6LA5 - chains A and C of the 5 polymer chains in the assembly; structure by electron microscopy, 2.86 A resolution.

Chain A:
Name: Capsid protein VP1
Organism: Echovirus E11
Amino-acid sequence (285 residues; row label = number of the first residue in the row):
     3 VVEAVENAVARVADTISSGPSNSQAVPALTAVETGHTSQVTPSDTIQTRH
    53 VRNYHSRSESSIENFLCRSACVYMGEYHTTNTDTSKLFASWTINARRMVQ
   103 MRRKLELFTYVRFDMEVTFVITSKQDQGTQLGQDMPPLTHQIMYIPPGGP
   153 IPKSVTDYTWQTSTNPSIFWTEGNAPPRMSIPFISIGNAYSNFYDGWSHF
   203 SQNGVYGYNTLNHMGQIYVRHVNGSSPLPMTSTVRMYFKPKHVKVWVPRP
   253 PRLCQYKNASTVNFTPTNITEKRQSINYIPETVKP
Residues lining bound ligands: sphingosine (SPH): Ile95, Ala97, Leu107, Val113, Phe115, Met117, Val119, Ile144, Tyr146, Pro168, Ser169, Met181, Ile183, Ile186, Tyr192, Asn194, Tyr210, Met216, Ile219, Met238, Phe240

Chain C:
Name: Capsid protein VP3
Organism: Echovirus E11
Amino-acid sequence (238 residues; row label = number of the first residue in the row):
     1 GLPVMNTPGSNQFLTSDDFQSPSAMPQFDVTPELNIPGEVQNLMEIAEVD
    51 SVVPVNNVEGKLDTMEIYRIPVQSGNHQSSQVFGFQVQPGLDNVFKHTLL
   101 GEILNYYAHWSGSIKLTFVFCGSAMATGKFLLAYAPPGANAPKSRKDAML
   151 GTHIIWDVGLQSSCVLCIPWISQTHYRLVQQDEYTSAGNVTCWYQTGIVV
   201 PAGTPTSCSIMCFVSACNDFSVRLLKDTPFIEQSALLQ

Interface between chain A and chain C:
Contacting residue pairs (170):
  Val14(A) with Phe220(C)
  Ala15(A) with Asn218(C); Asp219(C)
  Ala30(A) with Cys164(C); Val165(C)
  Leu31(A) with Ser163(C)
  Thr32(A) with Gln161(C); Ser162(C), hydrogen bond (backbone-backbone); Ser163(C), hydrogen bond (backbone-backbone); Val165(C)
  Ala33(A) with Ser163(C), hydrogen bond (backbone-side chain)
  Val34(A) with Thr117(C); Val119(C), hydrophobic; Ser163(C), hydrogen bond (backbone-side chain); Phe213(C), hydrophobic
  Glu35(A) with Ser162(C), hydrogen bond
  Thr39(A) with Glu48(C); Asp50(C); Ser215(C)
  Ser40(A) with Lys115(C), hydrogen bond (backbone-side chain); Thr117(C), hydrogen bond; Val165(C)
  Val42(A) with Lys115(C); Val165(C), hydrophobic; Cys167(C), hydrogen bond (backbone-side chain); Cys217(C)
  Thr43(A) with Cys167(C); Cys217(C); Asn218(C)
  Pro44(A) with Ser113(C); Cys167(C); Cys217(C)
  Ile48(A) with Thr152(C)
  Asn55(A) with Asp219(C)
  His57(A) with Ser111(C), hydrogen bond; His175(C), hydrogen bond; Ser221(C)
  Arg59(A) with Asn42(C), hydrogen bond (backbone-side chain); Met44(C); Glu48(C), salt bridge; Cys217(C); Asn218(C); Phe220(C), hydrogen bond (side chain-backbone)
  Glu61(A) with Tyr107(C), hydrogen bond (backbone-side chain); Arg223(C); Leu224(C), hydrogen bond (side chain-backbone)
  Ser62(A) with Asn42(C), hydrogen bond; Leu43(C), hydrogen bond (backbone-backbone); Tyr107(C)
  Ser63(A) with Asn42(C)
  Asn66(A) with Leu225(C)
  Phe67(A) with Leu43(C), hydrophobic; Tyr106(C), hydrophobic; Leu225(C), hydrophobic
  Arg70(A) with Ser16(C); Leu225(C)
  Ser71(A) with Phe13(C); Thr15(C), hydrogen bond (backbone-backbone)
  Tyr75(A) with Leu236(C), hydrophobic
  Met76(A) with Leu236(C)
  Arg98(A) with Gln238(C)
  Arg99(A) with Gln233(C); Leu236(C); Leu237(C); Gln238(C), hydrogen bond (backbone-backbone)
  Met100(A) with Gln233(C), hydrogen bond; Leu236(C), hydrophobic
  Val101(A) with Ile231(C), hydrophobic; Gln233(C); Gln238(C)
  Gln102(A) with Asp227(C)
  Arg104(A) with Gln238(C), hydrogen bond (side chain-backbone)
  Arg105(A) with Glu102(C), salt bridge; Tyr106(C), hydrogen bond; Thr228(C); Ile231(C)
  Lys106(A) with Tyr106(C)
  Arg114(A) with Val30(C); Thr31(C), hydrogen bond (side chain-backbone); Glu33(C), salt bridge
  Thr120(A) with Phe13(C)
  Tyr146(A) with Met25(C), hydrophobic
  Pro168(A) with Ala24(C)
  Ala177(A) with Asn11(C)
  Pro178(A) with Phe13(C), hydrophobic
  Arg180(A) with Phe13(C); Asp17(C), salt bridge
  Met181(A) with Pro22(C); Ala24(C), hydrophobic
  Ser182(A) with Ser21(C); Pro22(C), hydrogen bond (backbone-backbone); Ser23(C); Ala24(C), hydrogen bond (backbone-backbone)
  Ile183(A) with Ala24(C), hydrophobic; Met25(C), hydrophobic
  Pro184(A) with Phe28(C), hydrophobic
  Phe185(A) with Phe28(C)
  Ile186(A) with Met25(C), hydrophobic; Phe28(C), hydrophobic
  Ser187(A) with Thr31(C), hydrogen bond (backbone-side chain)
  Gly189(A) with Thr31(C), hydrogen bond (backbone-side chain)
  Asn190(A) with Thr31(C); Pro32(C), hydrogen bond (side chain-backbone); Leu34(C)
  Lys241(A) with Asp17(C)
  Lys246(A) with Glu33(C); Glu39(C), salt bridge
  Val247(A) with Glu39(C); Val40(C), hydrogen bond (backbone-backbone)
  Trp248(A) with Leu34(C); Ile36(C); Gly38(C); Glu39(C)
  Val249(A) with Pro37(C); Gly38(C), hydrogen bond (backbone-backbone)
  Pro250(A) with Val40(C); Ile46(C), hydrophobic
  Pro253(A) with Leu99(C); Glu102(C)
  Leu255(A) with His97(C)
  Gln257(A) with Phe230(C), hydrogen bond (side chain-backbone); Ile231(C); Glu232(C), hydrogen bond (side chain-backbone)
  Tyr258(A) with Ile231(C), hydrophobic; Gln238(C), hydrogen bond (backbone-side chain)
  Lys259(A) with Leu237(C); Gln238(C)
  Asn260(A) with Gln238(C)
  Ala261(A) with Leu237(C); Gln238(C)
  Asn270(A) with Leu62(C)
  Ile271(A) with Leu62(C), hydrogen bond (backbone-backbone); Tyr68(C); His97(C)
  Thr272(A) with Asn57(C); Leu62(C); Ile67(C); Asn93(C), hydrogen bond (side chain-backbone); His97(C)
  Glu273(A) with Asn57(C), hydrogen bond (backbone-side chain); Asn93(C)
  Lys274(A) with Asn57(C); Glu59(C), salt bridge; Leu62(C)
  Arg275(A) with Val55(C), hydrogen bond (side chain-backbone); Asn57(C), hydrogen bond; Val58(C); Gly84(C), hydrogen bond (side chain-backbone); Phe85(C); Val94(C)
  Ser277(A) with Val58(C)
  Ile278(A) with Asn56(C); Val58(C); Ile70(C), hydrophobic; Val82(C); Phe83(C), hydrophobic; Gly84(C), hydrogen bond (backbone-backbone)
  Asn279(A) with Gln81(C); Val82(C); Phe83(C)
  Ile281(A) with Phe85(C); Gln86(C); Ala141(C), hydrophobic; Asn189(C); Thr191(C)
  Pro282(A) with Gln86(C)
  Glu283(A) with Asn140(C)
  Thr284(A) with Asn140(C), hydrogen bond (backbone-side chain); Glu183(C), hydrogen bond
  Val285(A) with Asn140(C), hydrogen bond (backbone-side chain)
Interface residues without a listed pair, chain A (96 interface residues in all): Thr17, His38, Gln41, Thr47, Ser58, Ile64, Leu109, Phe110, Tyr112, Glu118, Val122, Ile188, Ala191, Tyr239, Lys243, Pro252, Arg254, Cys256, Tyr280
Interface residues without a listed pair, chain C (102 interface residues in all): Asp18, Phe19, Gln41, Val49, Pro54, Asp63, Pro71, Ile103, Gly138, Ala139, Lys143, Ile154, Pro169, Tyr176, Val190, Val222

Summary:
96 residues of chain A and 102 residues of chain C are in contact, with 42 hydrogen bonds and 6 salt bridges.
Polar pairs include Arg59(A)-Glu48(C), Arg105(A)-Glu102(C) and Arg114(A)-Glu33(C). Chain A binds sphingosine.
Chain A is Capsid protein VP1 and chain C is Capsid protein VP3, both from Echovirus E11; the structure,
Cryo-EM structure of echovirus 11 complexed with its attaching receptor CD55 at pH 7.4, was determined by
electron microscopy together with 6LA3, 6LA4, 6LA6, 6LA7, 6LAO, 6LAP and 3 further entries from the same
study.
